5T4C - chain A; structure by X-ray diffraction, 1.80 A resolution.

Chain A:
Molecule: Glycoside Hydrolase
From: Bacillus halodurans
UniProt: Q9KG76 (Q9KG76_BACHD); residues 28-789 here = UniProt positions 28-789
Sequence (783 residues; numbered 7 to 789; the number before each row is that of its first residue):
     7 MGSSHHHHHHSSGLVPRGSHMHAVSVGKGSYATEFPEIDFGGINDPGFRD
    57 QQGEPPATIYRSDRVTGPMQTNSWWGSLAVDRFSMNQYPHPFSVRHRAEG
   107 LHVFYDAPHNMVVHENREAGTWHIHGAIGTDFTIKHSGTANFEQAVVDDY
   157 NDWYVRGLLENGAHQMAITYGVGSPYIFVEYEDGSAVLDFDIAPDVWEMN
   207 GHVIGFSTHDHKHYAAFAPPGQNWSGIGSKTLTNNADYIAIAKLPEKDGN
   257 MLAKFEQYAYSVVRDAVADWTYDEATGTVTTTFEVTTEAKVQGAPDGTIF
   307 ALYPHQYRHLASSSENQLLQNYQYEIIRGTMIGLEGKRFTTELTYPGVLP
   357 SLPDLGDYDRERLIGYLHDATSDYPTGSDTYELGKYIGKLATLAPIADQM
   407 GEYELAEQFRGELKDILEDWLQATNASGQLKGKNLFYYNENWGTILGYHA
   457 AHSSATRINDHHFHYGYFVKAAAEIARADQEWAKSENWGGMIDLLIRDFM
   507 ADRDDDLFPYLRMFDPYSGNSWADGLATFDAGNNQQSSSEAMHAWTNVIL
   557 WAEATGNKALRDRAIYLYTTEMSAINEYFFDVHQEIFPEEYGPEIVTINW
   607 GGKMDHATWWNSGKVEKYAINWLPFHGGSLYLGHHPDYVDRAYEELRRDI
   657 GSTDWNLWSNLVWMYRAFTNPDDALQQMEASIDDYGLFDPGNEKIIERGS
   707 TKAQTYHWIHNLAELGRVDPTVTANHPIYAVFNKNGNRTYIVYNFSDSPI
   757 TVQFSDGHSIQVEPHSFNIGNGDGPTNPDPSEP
Not modelled in the structure: 7-26, 779-789
Differences from the reference sequence: initiating methionine (7); expression tag (8-27); engineered mutation Gln542 (Glu in Q9KG76)
Curated features (UniProtKB/Swiss-Prot):
  - active site: Asp466, Glu546
  - binding site ((1,3-beta-D-glucosyl)n): Tyr387, Lys391, His458, Asp466, His470, Asp530, Asn540, Glu546, Glu699, Arg704

Overview:
From UniProt: active-site residues Asp466 and Glu546 and 10 (1,3-beta-D-glucosyl)n-binding residues.
Chain A is Glycoside Hydrolase (Bacillus halodurans); the structure, Crystal structure of BhGH81 mutant in
complex with laminaro-hexaose, was determined by X-ray diffraction together with 5T49, 5T4A and 5T4G from the
same study.
